PDB entry 7PET | electron microscopy, 9.50 A resolution (very low resolution: no residue pairs are listed; an interface is given only as per-side residue counts) | chains K and I of the 36 polymer chains in the assembly

[Chain K]
Name: Histone H3.2
Source organism: Homo sapiens
Reference sequence: Q71DI3 (H32_HUMAN); residues 0-135 here correspond to UniProt positions 1-136 (UniProt number = residue number + 1)
Chain sequence (136 residues; row label = number of the first residue in the row; numbering starts at 0):
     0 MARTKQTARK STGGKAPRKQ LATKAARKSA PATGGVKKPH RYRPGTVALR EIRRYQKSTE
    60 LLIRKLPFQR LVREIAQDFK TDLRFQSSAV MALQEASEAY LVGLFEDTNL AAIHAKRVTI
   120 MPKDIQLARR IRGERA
Disordered / not traced: 0-36, 134-135
Differences from the reference sequence: engineered mutation Ala110 (Cys111 in Q71DI3)
Swiss-Prot annotation at these positions:
  - modified residue: Arg2 (Asymmetric dimethylarginine), Thr3 (Phosphothreonine), Lys4 (Allysine), Gln5 (5-glutamyl dopamine), Thr6 (Phosphothreonine), Arg8 (Citrulline), Lys9 (N6,N6,N6-trimethyllysine), Ser10 (ADP-ribosylserine), Thr11 (Phosphothreonine), Lys14 (N6-(2-hydroxyisobutyryl)lysine), Arg17 (Asymmetric dimethylarginine), Lys18 (N6-(2-hydroxyisobutyryl)lysine), Lys23 (N6-(2-hydroxyisobutyryl)lysine), Arg26 (Citrulline), Lys27 (N6,N6,N6-trimethyllysine), Ser28 (ADP-ribosylserine), Lys36 (N6,N6,N6-trimethyllysine), Lys37 (N6-methyllysine), Tyr41 (Phosphotyrosine), Lys56 (N6,N6,N6-trimethyllysine) and 8 more in UniProt
  - lipidation: Lys18 (N6-decanoyllysine)

[Chain I]
Molecule: 702-nt DNA strand
Source organism: synthetic construct
Sequence (702 nucleotides; row label = number of the first residue in the row):
     1 ATCCCGGATC CCCTGGAGAA TCCCGGTGCC GAGGCCGCTC AATTGGTCGT AGACAGCTCT
    61 AGCACCGCTT AAACGCACGT ACGCGCTGTC CCCCGCGTTT TAACCGCCAA GGGGATTACT
   121 CCCTAGTCTC CAGGCACGTG TCACATATAT ACATCCTGTT CCAGTGCCGG ACCCGAGCAT
   181 CCGGATCCCC TGGAGAATCC CGGTGCCGAG GCCGCTCAAT TGGTCGTAGA CAGCTCTAGC
   241 ACCGCTTAAA CGCACGTACG CGCTGTCCCC CGCGTTTTAA CCGCCAAGGG GATTACTCCC
   301 TAGTCTCCAG GCACGTGTCA CATATATACA TCCTGTTCCA GTGCCGGACC CGAGCATCCG
   361 GATCCCCTGG AGAATCCCGG TGCCGAGGCC GCTCAATTGG TCGTAGACAG CTCTAGCACC
   421 GCTTAAACGC ACGTACGCGC TGTCCCCCGC GTTTTAACCG CCAAGGGGAT TACTCCCTAG
   481 TCTCCAGGCA CGTGTCACAT ATATACATCC TGTTCCAGTG CCGGACCCGA GCATCCGGAT
   541 CCCCTGGAGA ATCCCGGTGC CGAGGCCGCT CAATTGGTCG TAGACAGCTC TAGCACCGCT
   601 TAAACGCACG TACGCGCTGT CCCCCGCGTT TTAACCGCCA AGGGGATTAC TCCCTAGTCT
   661 CCAGGCACGT GTCACATATA TACATCCTGT TCCAGTGCCG AT
Disordered / not traced: 1-2, 701-702

[Interface between chain K and chain I]
At this resolution (10 A) residue pairs are not listed: 18 residues of chain K and 13 of chain I lie at the interface.

[In short]
18 residues of chain K and 13 residues of chain I are in contact.
Chain K is Histone H3.2 (Homo sapiens) and chain I is a 702-nt DNA strand (synthetic construct); the
structure, The 4x177 nucleosome array containing H1, was determined by electron microscopy together with 7PEU,
7PEV, 7PEW, 7PEX, 7PEY, 7PEZ and 16 further entries from the same study.
